9C9W - chains C and F of the 7 polymer chains in the assembly; structure by electron microscopy, 4.25 A resolution (low resolution: residue-level contacts below are approximate; hydrogen-bond / salt-bridge calls are withheld).

== Chain C ==
Molecule: DNA topoisomerase 3-beta-1
Organism: Homo sapiens
Notes: EC 5.6.2.1
UniProtKB: O95985 (TOP3B_HUMAN); residues 1-611 here = UniProt positions 1-611
Sequence (612 residues; numbered 0 to 611; the number before each row is that of its first residue; numbering starts at 0):
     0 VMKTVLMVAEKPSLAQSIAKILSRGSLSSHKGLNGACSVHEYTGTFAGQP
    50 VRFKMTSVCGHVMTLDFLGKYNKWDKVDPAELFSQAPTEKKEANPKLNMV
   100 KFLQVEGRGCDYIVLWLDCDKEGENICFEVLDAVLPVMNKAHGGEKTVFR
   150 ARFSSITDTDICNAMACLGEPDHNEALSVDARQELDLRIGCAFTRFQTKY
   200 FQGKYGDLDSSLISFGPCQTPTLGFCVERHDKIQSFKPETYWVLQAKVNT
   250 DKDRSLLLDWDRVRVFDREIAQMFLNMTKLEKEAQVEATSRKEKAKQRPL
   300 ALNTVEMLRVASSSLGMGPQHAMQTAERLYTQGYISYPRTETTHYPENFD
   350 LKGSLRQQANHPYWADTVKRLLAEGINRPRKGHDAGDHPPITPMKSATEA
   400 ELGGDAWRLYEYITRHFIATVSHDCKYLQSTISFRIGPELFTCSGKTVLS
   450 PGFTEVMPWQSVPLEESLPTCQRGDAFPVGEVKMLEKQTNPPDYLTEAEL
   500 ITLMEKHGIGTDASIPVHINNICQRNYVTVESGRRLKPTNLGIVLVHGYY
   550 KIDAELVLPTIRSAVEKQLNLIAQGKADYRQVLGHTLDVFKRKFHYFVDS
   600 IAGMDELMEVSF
Modified positions: Tyr336 (O-phosphotyrosine; PTR)
Differences from the reference sequence: expression tag (0)
Ion coordination: Mn2+: Glu9 (shared with 1 residue of chain E)
Swiss-Prot annotation at these positions:
  - active site: Tyr336 (O-(5'-phospho-DNA)-tyrosine intermediate)
Reported in the primary citation:
  - conformationally variable residues (domain motion, loop rearrangement): Phe235 to Glu238, Tyr336, Thr488 to Leu494

== Chain F ==
Molecule: 19-nt DNA strand
Sequence (19 nucleotides; row label = number of the first residue in the row):
     1 ATTGGAGTTCATGTGATGC

== Chain C / chain F interface ==
Contacting residue pairs - 10 pairs, chain C then chain F:
  Pro11(C) - DT2(F)
  Gly34(C) - DT3(F)
  Ala35(C) - DT3(F)
  Cys58(C) - DA1(F)
  Leu96(C) - DT3(F)
  Glu326(C) - DT2(F)
  Tyr329(C) - DT2(F)
  Thr330(C) - DT3(F)
  Tyr336(C) - DA1(F)
  Arg338(C) - DA1(F)
Other interface residues (no listed pair), chain C (11 interface residues in all): Asn93
Other interface residues (no listed pair), chain F (4 interface residues in all): DG4

== Overview ==
Chain C and chain F form an interface of 11 and 4 residues respectively. Curated annotation (UniProt) lists
active-site residue Tyr336(C) on chain C. From the paper: conformational variability at Phe235(C), Tyr336(C)
and Thr488(C).
Chain C is DNA topoisomerase 3-beta-1 (Homo sapiens) and chain F is a 19-nt DNA strand; the structure,
Dimerized human TOP3B-TDRD3 core complex with a DNA mismatch bubble, was determined by electron microscopy
(same publication as 9C9Y, 9CA0, 9CA1, 9CA4, 9CAG, 9CAH and 3 further entries).
